Entry 6RDW (electron microscopy, 3.80 A resolution); this record covers chains 1 and 6 of the 31 polymer chains in the assembly.

# Chain 1
Name: ATP synthase associated protein ASA1
Source organism: Polytomella sp. Pringsheim 198.80
UniProtKB: Q85JD5 (Q85JD5_9CHLO); residue numbers follow UniProt; this construct covers 1-618
Chain sequence (618 residues; each row starts with the number of its first residue):
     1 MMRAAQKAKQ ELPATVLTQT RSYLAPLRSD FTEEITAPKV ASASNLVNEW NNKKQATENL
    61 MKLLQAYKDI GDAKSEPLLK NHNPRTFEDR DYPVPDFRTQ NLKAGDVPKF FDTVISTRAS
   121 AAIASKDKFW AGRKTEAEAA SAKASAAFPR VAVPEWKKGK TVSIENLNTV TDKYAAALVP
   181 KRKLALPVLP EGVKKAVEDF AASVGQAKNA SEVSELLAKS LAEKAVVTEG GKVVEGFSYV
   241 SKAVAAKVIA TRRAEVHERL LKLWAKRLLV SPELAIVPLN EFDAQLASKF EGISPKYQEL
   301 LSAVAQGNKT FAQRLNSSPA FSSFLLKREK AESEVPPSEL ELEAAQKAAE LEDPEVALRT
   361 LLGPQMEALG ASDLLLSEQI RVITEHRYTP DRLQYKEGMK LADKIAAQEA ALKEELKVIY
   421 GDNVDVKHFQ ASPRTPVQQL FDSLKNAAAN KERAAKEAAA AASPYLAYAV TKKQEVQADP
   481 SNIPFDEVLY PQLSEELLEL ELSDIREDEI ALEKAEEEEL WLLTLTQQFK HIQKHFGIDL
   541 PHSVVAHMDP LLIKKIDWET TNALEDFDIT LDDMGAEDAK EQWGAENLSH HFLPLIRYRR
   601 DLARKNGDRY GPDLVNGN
Not modelled in the structure: 1-22, 618

# Chain 6
Name: Mitochondrial ATP synthase subunit ASA6
Source organism: Polytomella sp. Pringsheim 198.80
UniProtKB: D7P897 (D7P897_9CHLO); numbering as in UniProt (aligned over 1-151)
Chain sequence (151 residues; row label = number of the first residue in the row):
     1 MMLRTLTRSS AVAGQAVRLF KTSAAAAEGN SVAGIIKSVN ETSGANLLSS LKTIKAQAAP
    61 IYPAAASSTG YSTQAKIALF GALSWILYRA DGQSKAHEWI VDLNLNVLQA AWLISFSSLI
   121 PFRAVYFAFR GMAPATASTL NGLKTFSSIS L
Not modelled in the structure: 1-27

# Interface between chain 1 and chain 6
Pairs across the interface (63; chain 1 residue first):
  Glu258(1) with Gly44(6)
  Lys262(1) with Val39(6); Asn40(6); Thr42(6), hydrogen bond (side chain-backbone); Leu47(6)
  Trp264(1) with Leu151(6), hydrophobic
  Lys266(1) with Asn40(6), hydrogen bond
  Arg267(1) with Ser150(6), hydrogen bond
  Leu269(1) with Ile35(6), hydrophobic; Leu51(6), hydrophobic; Lys55(6), hydrogen bond (backbone-side chain)
  Val270(1) with Ile35(6), hydrophobic
  Glu273(1) with Thr145(6), hydrogen bond
  Leu274(1) with Ile149(6), hydrophobic
  Phe282(1) with Phe146(6), hydrophobic; Ile149(6), hydrophobic
  Phe290(1) with Ser147(6)
  Gln298(1) with Lys144(6); Phe146(6)
  Leu301(1) with Thr145(6); Phe146(6), hydrophobic
  Phe311(1) with Arg130(6)
  Ala320(1) with Tyr126(6)
  Phe321(1) with Tyr126(6), hydrophobic; Phe127(6), hydrophobic
  Leu325(1) with Phe122(6), hydrophobic
  Leu326(1) with Phe122(6); Arg123(6)
  Glu329(1) with Arg123(6), salt bridge
  Lys330(1) with Arg123(6)
  Ser333(1) with Arg123(6), hydrogen bond
  Glu334(1) with Arg123(6), salt bridge; Phe127(6)
  Asp353(1) with Lys52(6), salt bridge
  Pro354(1) with Leu51(6), hydrophobic
  Glu355(1) with Leu48(6); Lys52(6)
  Leu358(1) with Leu51(6), hydrophobic
  Arg359(1) with Leu48(6)
  Met366(1) with Leu48(6), hydrophobic
  Ala515(1) with Leu151(6)
  Glu519(1) with Ile36(6)
  Leu520(1) with Val32(6), hydrophobic; Ala33(6); Ile36(6), hydrophobic
  Leu522(1) with Ser150(6)
  Leu523(1) with Val32(6), hydrophobic
  Thr524(1) with Asn30(6), hydrogen bond; Val32(6)
  Leu525(1) with Leu143(6)
  Thr526(1) with Leu143(6); Ser148(6)
  Gln527(1) with Ser31(6), hydrogen bond; Val32(6)
  Phe529(1) with Leu140(6), hydrophobic; Gly142(6); Leu143(6), hydrophobic
  Ile532(1) with Leu140(6), hydrophobic
  Gln533(1) with Leu140(6)
  His535(1) with Tyr62(6), hydrogen bond
  Phe536(1) with Ala135(6); Leu140(6), hydrophobic
  Gly537(1) with Arg130(6), hydrogen bond (backbone-side chain)
Interface residues without a listed pair, chain 1 (55 interface residues in all): Leu261, Ala265, Val277, Gln285, Ile293, Tyr297, Leu315, Ser318, Lys530, His531, Lys534, Ile538
Interface residues without a listed pair, chain 6 (35 interface residues in all): Ile54, Pro60

# Overview
Chain 1 and chain 6 form an interface of 55 and 35 residues respectively; the contacts include 10 hydrogen
bonds and 3 salt bridges. Polar contacts include Glu329(1)-Arg123(6), Glu334(1)-Arg123(6) and
Asp353(1)-Lys52(6).
Here chain 1 is ATP synthase associated protein ASA1 and chain 6 is Mitochondrial ATP synthase subunit ASA6,
both from Polytomella sp. Pringsheim 198.80. Entry 6RDW (Cryo-EM structure of Polytomella F-ATP synthase,
Rotary substate 1F, composite map) was determined by electron microscopy, deposited together with 6RD4, 6RD5,
6RD6, 6RD7, 6RD8, 6RD9 and 46 further entries.
